Entry 5GIO (X-ray diffraction, 3.60 A resolution); this record covers chains A and F of the 10 polymer chains in the assembly.

[Chain A]
Name: C/D box methylation guide ribonucleoprotein complex aNOP56 subunit
Source organism: Sulfolobus solfataricus
UniProt: A0A0E3MJI1 (A0A0E3MJI1_SULSF); residues 4-380 here correspond to UniProt positions 3-379 (UniProt number = residue number - 1)
Chain sequence (388 residues; numbered 1 to 388; the number before each row is that of its first residue):
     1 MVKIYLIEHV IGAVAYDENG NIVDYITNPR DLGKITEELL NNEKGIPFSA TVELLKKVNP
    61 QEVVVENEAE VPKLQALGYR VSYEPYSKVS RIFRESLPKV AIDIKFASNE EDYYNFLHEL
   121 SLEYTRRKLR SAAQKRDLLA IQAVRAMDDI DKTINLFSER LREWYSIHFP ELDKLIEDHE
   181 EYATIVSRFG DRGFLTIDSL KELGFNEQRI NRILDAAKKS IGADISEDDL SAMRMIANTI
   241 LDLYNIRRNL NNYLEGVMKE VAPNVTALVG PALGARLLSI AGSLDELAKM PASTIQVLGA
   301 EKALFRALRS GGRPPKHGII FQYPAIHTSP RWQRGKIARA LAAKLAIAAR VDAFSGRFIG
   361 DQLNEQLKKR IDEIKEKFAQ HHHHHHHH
Not modelled in the structure: 1-2, 378-388
Construct notes: initiating methionine (1); expression tag (2-3, 381-388)

[Chain F]
Name: Fibrillarin-like rRNA/tRNA 2'-O-methyltransferase
Source organism: Sulfolobus solfataricus
Notes: EC 2.1.1.-
UniProt: A0A0E3JUC9 (A0A0E3JUC9_SULSF); residue numbers follow UniProt; this construct covers 3-232
Chain sequence (232 residues; each row starts with the number of its first residue):
     1 MAEVITVKQT NMENIYECEF NDGSFRLCTR NLVPNFNVYG ERLIKYEGVE YREWNAFRSK
    61 LAGAILKGLK TNPIRKGTKV LYLGAASGTT ISHVSDIIEL NGKAYGVEFS PRVVRELLLV
   121 AQRRPNIFPL LADARFPQSY KSVVENVDVL YVDIAQPDQT DIAIYNAKFF LKVNGDMLLV
   181 IKARSIDVTK DPKEIYKTEV EKLENSNFET IQIINLDPYD KDHAIVLSKY KG
Not modelled in the structure: 1-4, 232
Construct notes: initiating methionine (1); expression tag (2)
Residues lining bound ligands: S-adenosylhomocysteine (SAH): Arg-58, Lys-60, Tyr-82, Gly-84, Ala-85, Ala-86, Thr-89, Thr-90, Val-107, Glu-108, Phe-109, Ser-110, Ala-132, Asp-133, Ala-134, Arg-135, Asp-153, Ile-154, Ala-155, Gln-156, Lys-182

[Chain A / chain F interface]
Contacting residue pairs - 6 pairs, chain A then chain F:
  Glu-163(A) with Arg-112(F), salt bridge
  Ser-166(A) with Arg-115(F), hydrogen bond
  Pro-170(A) with Arg-115(F)
  Asp-173(A) with Arg-115(F), salt bridge
  Lys-174(A) with Glu-116(F); Leu-119(F)
Other interface residues (no listed pair), chain A (6 interface residues in all): Ile-221
Other interface residues (no listed pair), chain F (5 interface residues in all): Leu-118

[Summary]
6 residues of chain A and 5 residues of chain F are in contact; the contacts include 1 hydrogen bond and 2
salt bridges. Among the polar pairs are Glu-163(A)/Arg-112(F), Asp-173(A)/Arg-115(F) and
Ser-166(A)/Arg-115(F). Ligands of chain F: S-adenosylhomocysteine.
Chain A is C/D box methylation guide ribonucleoprotein complex aNOP56 subunit and chain F is Fibrillarin-like
rRNA/tRNA 2'-O-methyltransferase, both from Sulfolobus solfataricus; the structure, Crystal structure of box
C/D RNP with 12 nt guide regions and 13 nt substrates, was determined by X-ray diffraction (same publication
as 5GIN and 5GIP).
